7RYC - chains D and C of the 5 polymer chains in the assembly; structure by electron microscopy, 2.90 A resolution.

# Chain D
Protein: Guanine nucleotide-binding protein G(I)/G(S)/G(O) subunit gamma-2, Guanine nucleotide-binding protein G(i) subunit alpha-2, Guanine nucleotide-binding protein G(s) subunit alpha isoforms short
Source organism: Homo sapiens
Chain sequence (326 residues; row label = number of the first residue in the row; note: 920 numbers in that range are skipped by the numbering (no residue carries them; nothing is unmodelled there)):
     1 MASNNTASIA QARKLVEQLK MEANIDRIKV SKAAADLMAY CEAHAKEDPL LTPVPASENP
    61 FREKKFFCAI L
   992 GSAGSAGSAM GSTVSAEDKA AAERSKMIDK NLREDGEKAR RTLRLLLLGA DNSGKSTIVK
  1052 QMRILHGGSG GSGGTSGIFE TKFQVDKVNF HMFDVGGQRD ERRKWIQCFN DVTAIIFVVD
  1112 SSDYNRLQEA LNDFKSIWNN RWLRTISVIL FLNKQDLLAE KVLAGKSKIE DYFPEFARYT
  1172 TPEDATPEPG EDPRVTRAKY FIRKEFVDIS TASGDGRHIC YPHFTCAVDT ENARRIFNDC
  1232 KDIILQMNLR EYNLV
Not modelled in the structure: 1-10, 62-71, 992-1004, 1052-1067, 1088-1092, 1174-1182

# Chain C
Protein: Guanine nucleotide-binding protein G(I)/G(S)/G(T) subunit beta-1
Source organism: Homo sapiens
Reference sequence: P62873 (GBB1_HUMAN); residues 2-340 here = UniProt positions 2-340
Chain sequence (345 residues; row label = number of the first residue in the row; numbers below 1 keep their minus sign (Gly-4 is residue -4)):
    -4 GPGSSGSELD QLRQEAEQLK NQIRDARKAC ADATLSQITN NIDPVGRIQM RTRRTLRGHL
    56 AKIYAMHWGT DSRLLVSASQ DGKLIIWDSY TTNKVHAIPL RSSWVMTCAY APSGNYVACG
   116 GLDNICSIYN LKTREGNVRV SRELAGHTGY LSCCRFLDDN QIVTSSGDTT CALWDIETGQ
   176 QTTTFTGHTG DVMSLSLAPD TRLFVSGACD ASAKLWDVRE GMCRQTFTGH ESDINAICFF
   236 PNGNAFATGS DDATCRLFDL RADQELMTYS HDNIICGITS VSFSKSGRLL LAGYDDFNCN
   296 VWDALKADRA GVLAGHDNRV SCLGVTDDGM AVATGSWDSF LKIWN
Not modelled in the structure: -4 to 2
Construct notes: expression tag (-4 to 1)
Swiss-Prot annotation at these positions:
  - modified residue: Ser2 (N-acetylserine), His266 (Phosphohistidine)
  - natural variant: Leu30 (L30F: In MRD42; uncertain significance), Arg52 (R52G: In MRD42), Gly64 (G64V: In MRD42), Asp76 (D76E: In MRD42; D76G: In MRD42), Gly77 (G77S: In MRD42), Lys78 (K78R: In MRD42), Ile80 (I80N: In MRD42; I80T: In MRD42), His91 (H91R: In MRD42; uncertain significance), Ala92 (A92T: In MRD42), Pro94 (P94S: In MRD42), Leu95 (L95P: In MRD42), Arg96 (R96L: In MRD42), 5 further natural variant entries in UniProt

# Chain D / chain C interface
Residue-residue contacts (66; chain D residue first):
  Leu19(D) with Leu14(C), hydrophobic
  Glu22(D) with Cys218(C); Arg219(C); Thr221(C)
  Ile25(D) with Gln220(C); Asp258(C)
  Arg27(D) with Ile18(C); Ala21(C); Arg22(C); Arg256(C); Asp258(C), salt bridge
  Ile28(D) with Arg256(C), hydrogen bond (backbone-backbone)
  Lys29(D) with Cys25(C)
  Val30(D) with Cys25(C), hydrogen bond (backbone-backbone); Gln259(C); Leu261(C), hydrophobic
  Ser31(D) with Asp27(C); Ala28(C)
  Ala33(D) with Asp254(C)
  Asp36(D) with Arg256(C), salt bridge
  Leu37(D) with Phe235(C), hydrophobic
  Tyr40(D) with Ser281(C)
  Cys41(D) with Ser281(C); Gly282(C), hydrogen bond (side chain-backbone)
  Glu42(D) with Ile37(C); Arg283(C), salt bridge
  His44(D) with Ser281(C), hydrogen bond (backbone-side chain)
  Glu47(D) with Lys280(C)
  Asp48(D) with Ser279(C), hydrogen bond; Lys280(C); Ser281(C)
  Pro49(D) with Gly324(C)
  Leu50(D) with Ile43(C); Met325(C); Val327(C), hydrophobic
  Leu51(D) with Arg283(C); Leu284(C), hydrophobic
  Asn59(D) with Asn340(C), hydrogen bond
  Pro60(D) with Tyr85(C)
  Phe61(D) with Arg49(C), hydrogen bond (backbone-side chain); Ser84(C); Tyr85(C), hydrophobic; Ala326(C), hydrophobic
  Ala1013(D) with Asn88(C)
  Arg1015(D) with Val90(C), hydrogen bond (side chain-backbone); His91(C)
  Ser1016(D) with Asn88(C); Lys89(C), hydrogen bond (side chain-backbone)
  Ile1019(D) with Lys89(C); Ala92(C), hydrophobic
  Leu1023(D) with Leu55(C); Lys78(C); Ile80(C), hydrophobic
  Gly1027(D) with Leu55(C)
  Gly1068(D) with Leu117(C)
  Ile1069(D) with Trp99(C)
  Phe1084(D) with Trp99(C), hydrophobic
  Lys1095(D) with Tyr145(C); Met188(C); Asp228(C), salt bridge; Asn230(C), hydrogen bond
  Cys1099(D) with Tyr59(C)
  Phe1100(D) with Trp99(C), hydrophobic
  Arg1132(D) with Asp290(C), salt bridge
  Trp1133(D) with Asp290(C); Arg314(C)
Also at the interface, not in a pair above, chain D (51 interface residues in all): Val16, Gln18, Lys20, Ala23, Asp26, Ala34, Met38, Ala45, Ala1012, Arg1024, Trp1096, Gln1098, Asn1101, Asp1102
Also at the interface, not in a pair above, chain C (72 interface residues in all): Leu7, Glu10, Ala26, Leu30, Ile33, Thr34, Arg48, Gly53, Lys57, Asp118, Asn119, Asp186, Cys204, Pro236, Asn237, Asp246, Leu252, Ala257, Leu300, Asp323, Trp332, Ile338

# Overview
51 residues of chain D face 72 of chain C across their interface; the contacts include 10 hydrogen bonds and 5
salt bridges. Polar pairs include Arg27(D)-Asp258(C), Asp36(D)-Arg256(C) and Glu42(D)-Arg283(C).
Chain D is Guanine nucleotide-binding protein G(I)/G(S)/G(O) subunit gamma-2, Guanine nucleotide-binding
protein G(i) subunit alpha-2, Guanine nucleotide-binding protein G(s) subunit alpha isoforms short and chain C
is Guanine nucleotide-binding protein G(I)/G(S)/G(T) subunit beta-1, both from Homo sapiens; the structure,
Oxytocin receptor (OTR) bound to oxytocin in complex with a heterotrimeric Gq protein, was determined by
electron microscopy.
